PDB entry 8S32 | electron microscopy, 2.45 A resolution | chains C and D of the 28 polymer chains in the assembly

# Chain C (and D)
Molecule: Chaperonin GroEL
From: Escherichia coli
Notes: EC 5.6.1.7; chain D of this document is another copy of the same molecule, construct and numbering; everything in this record applies to it too
UniProtKB: P0A6F5 (CH60_ECOLI); residues 0-547 here correspond to UniProt positions 1-548 (UniProt number = residue number + 1)
Chain sequence (548 residues; row label = number of the first residue in the row; numbering starts at 0):
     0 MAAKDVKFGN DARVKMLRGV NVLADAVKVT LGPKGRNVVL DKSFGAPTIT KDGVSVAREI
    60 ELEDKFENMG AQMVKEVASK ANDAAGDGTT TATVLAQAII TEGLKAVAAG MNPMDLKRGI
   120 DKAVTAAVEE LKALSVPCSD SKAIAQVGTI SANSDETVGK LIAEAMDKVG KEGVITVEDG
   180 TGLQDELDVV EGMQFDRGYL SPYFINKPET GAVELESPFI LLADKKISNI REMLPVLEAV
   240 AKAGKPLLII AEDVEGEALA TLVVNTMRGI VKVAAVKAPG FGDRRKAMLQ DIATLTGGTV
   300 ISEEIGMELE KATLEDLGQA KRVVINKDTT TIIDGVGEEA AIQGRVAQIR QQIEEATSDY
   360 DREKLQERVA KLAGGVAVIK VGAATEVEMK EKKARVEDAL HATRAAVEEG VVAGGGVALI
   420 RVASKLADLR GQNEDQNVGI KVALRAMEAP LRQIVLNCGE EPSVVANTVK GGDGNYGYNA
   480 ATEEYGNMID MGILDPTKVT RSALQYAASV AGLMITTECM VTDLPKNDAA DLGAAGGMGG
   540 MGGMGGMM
Unresolved in the structure: 0, 526-547

# Interface between chain C and chain D
Residue-residue contacts - 52 pairs, chain C then chain D:
  V21(C) - F7(D)
  D24(C) - F7(D)
  A25(C) - F7(D)
  V28(C) - E517(D)
  K33(C) - R117(D)
  R35(C) - N111(D)
  R35(C) - P112(D)
  R35(C) - T515(D)
  R35(C) - E517(D)  salt bridge
  N36(C) - L512(D)
  N36(C) - T515(D)  hydrogen bond
  N36(C) - T516(D)
  N36(C) - E517(D)  hydrogen bond (backbone-backbone)
  N36(C) - C518(D)
  V37(C) - C518(D)
  V38(C) - M68(D)  hydrophobic
  V38(C) - M72(D)  hydrophobic
  V38(C) - T516(D)
  V38(C) - C518(D)  hydrogen bond (backbone-backbone)
  V38(C) - M519(D)
  V38(C) - V520(D)  hydrogen bond (backbone-backbone)
  L39(C) - V520(D)
  D40(C) - M68(D)
  D40(C) - V520(D)  hydrogen bond (backbone-backbone)
  D40(C) - T521(D)  hydrogen bond
  A45(C) - Q71(D)
  A45(C) - E75(D)
  P46(C) - M68(D)
  P46(C) - Q71(D)
  P46(C) - M72(D)  hydrophobic
  E58(C) - K3(D)  hydrogen bond (backbone-side chain)
  I59(C) - V520(D)  hydrophobic
  E60(C) - A1(D)
  E60(C) - A2(D)  hydrogen bond (side chain-backbone)
  E60(C) - K3(D)  hydrogen bond (backbone-backbone)
  L61(C) - A2(D)
  E62(C) - A2(D)
  E62(C) - L523(D)
  G179(C) - F280(D)
  T180(C) - F280(D)
  L182(C) - Y359(D)  hydrophobic
  R267(C) - E256(D)
  G268(C) - E256(D)
  I269(C) - R230(D)
  A382(C) - F280(D)
  A383(C) - F280(D)
  A383(C) - Y359(D)
  E385(C) - R196(D)  salt bridge
  E385(C) - G279(D)
  E385(C) - F280(D)
  M388(C) - F280(D)  hydrophobic
  C457(C) - N111(D)  hydrogen bond (backbone-side chain)
Interface residues without a listed pair, chain C (35 interface residues in all): G44, I48, G181, K244, G458, A480
Interface residues without a listed pair, chain D (31 interface residues in all): V5, R12, M113, G281, E302

# In short
35 residues of chain C and 31 residues of chain D are in contact, with 10 hydrogen bonds and 2 salt bridges.
Among the polar pairs are R35(C)-E517(D), E385(C)-R196(D) and N36(C)-T515(D).
Chain C and chain D are both Chaperonin GroEL (Escherichia coli); the structure, GroEL with bound GroTAC
peptide, was determined by electron microscopy.
